Entry 4Q8I (X-ray diffraction, 1.90 A resolution); this record covers chain A.

# Chain A
Molecule: Beta-lactamase
Organism: Mycobacterium tuberculosis
Notes: EC 3.5.2.6; fragment: Beta-lactam destroying enzyme; engineered mutation(s): no mutation
Reference sequence: P9WKD3 (BLAC_MYCTU); numbering as in UniProt (aligned over 41-307)
Chain sequence (267 residues; row label = number of the first residue in the row):
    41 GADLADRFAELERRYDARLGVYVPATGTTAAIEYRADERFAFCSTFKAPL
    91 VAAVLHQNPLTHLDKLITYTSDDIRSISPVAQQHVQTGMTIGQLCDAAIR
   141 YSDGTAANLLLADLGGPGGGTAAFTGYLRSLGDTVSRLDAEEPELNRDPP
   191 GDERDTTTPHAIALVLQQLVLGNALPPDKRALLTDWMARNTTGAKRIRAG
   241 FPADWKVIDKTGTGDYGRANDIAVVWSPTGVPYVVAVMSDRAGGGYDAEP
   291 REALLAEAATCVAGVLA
Not modelled in the structure: 41-42
Swiss-Prot annotation at these positions:
  - active site: Ser84 (Acyl-ester intermediate), Glu182 (Proton acceptor)
  - binding site (substrate): Ser142, Thr251 to Thr253
  - site: Lys87 (Increases nucleophilicity of active site Ser), Ile117 (Functions as a gatekeeper residue that regulates substrate accessibility to the enzyme active site)
  - mutagenesis: Lys87 (K87A: 200000-fold decrease in catalytic efficiency with cefamandole as substrate), Ile117 (I117F: Significant increase in ampicillin resistance. 2-fold and 3-fold increase in catalytic efficiency with ampicillin and nitrocefin as substrate, respectively, mainly due to an increase in ...), Ser142 (S142G: Significant reduction of catalytic activity for both nitrocefin and ampicillin ...), Glu182 (E182A: Loss of catalytic activity with cefamandole as substrate), Arg236 (R236A/S: Significant reduction of catalytic activity for both nitrocefin and ampicillin ...), Thr253 (T253A: Significant reduction of catalytic activity for both nitrocefin and ampicillin. Only minor impairment of the inactivation by clavulanate. Larger increase in resistance to carbapenems ...)
Covalently attached groups: Tebipenem (open form) (TEB) linked to Ser84

# Summary
From UniProt: active-site residues Ser84 and Glu182, 4 substrate-binding residues and 6 mutagenesis sites.
Chain A is Beta-lactamase (Mycobacterium tuberculosis); the structure, Crystal Structure of beta-lactamase
from M.tuberculosis covalently complexed with Tebipenem, was determined by X-ray diffraction, deposited
together with 4QB8.
